Entry 3J1P (electron microscopy, 6.50 A resolution (low resolution: residue-level contacts below are approximate; hydrogen-bond / salt-bridge calls are withheld)); this record covers chains A and C of the 3 polymer chains in the assembly.

# Chain A (and C)
Protein: Major capsid protein VP60
Source organism: Rabbit hemorrhagic disease virus
Notes: chain C of this document is another copy of the same molecule, construct and numbering; everything in this record applies to it too
UniProt: F5BXG7 (F5BXG7_RHDV); residues 1-579 here correspond to UniProt positions 1766-2344 (UniProt number = residue number + 1765)
Amino-acid sequence (579 residues; numbered 1 to 579; the number before each row is that of its first residue):
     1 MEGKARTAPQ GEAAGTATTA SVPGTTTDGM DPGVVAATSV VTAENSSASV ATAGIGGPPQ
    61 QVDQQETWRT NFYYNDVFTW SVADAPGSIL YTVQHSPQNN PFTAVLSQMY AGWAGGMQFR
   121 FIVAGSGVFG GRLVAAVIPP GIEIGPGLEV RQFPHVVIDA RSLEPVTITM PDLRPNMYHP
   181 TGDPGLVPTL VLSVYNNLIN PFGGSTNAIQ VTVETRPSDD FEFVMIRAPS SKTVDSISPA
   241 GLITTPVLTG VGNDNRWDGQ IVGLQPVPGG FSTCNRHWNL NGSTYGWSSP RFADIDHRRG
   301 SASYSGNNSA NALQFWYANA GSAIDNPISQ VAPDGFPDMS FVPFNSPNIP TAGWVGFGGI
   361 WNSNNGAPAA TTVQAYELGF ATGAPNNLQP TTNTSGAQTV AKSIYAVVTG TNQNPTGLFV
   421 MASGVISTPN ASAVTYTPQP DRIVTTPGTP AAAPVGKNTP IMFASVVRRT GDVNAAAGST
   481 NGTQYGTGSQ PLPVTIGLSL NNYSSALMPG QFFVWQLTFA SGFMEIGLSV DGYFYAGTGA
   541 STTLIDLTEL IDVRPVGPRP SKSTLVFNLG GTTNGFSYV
Disordered / not traced: 1-44, 570-579

# Chain A / chain C interface
Contacting residue pairs - 30 pairs, chain A then chain C:
  Ile55(A) with Asn176(C)
  Gly56(A) with Asn176(C)
  Pro58(A) with Ser49(C); Thr52(C); Asn176(C)
  Pro59(A) with Ser46(C); Ser49(C); Asp172(C); Leu173(C); Pro175(C)
  Gln60(A) with Ser49(C)
  Gln61(A) with Ser46(C); Ser47(C); Ala48(C); Ser49(C)
  Ala111(A) with Pro139(C); Ile142(C)
  Asn176(A) with Asn176(C)
  Met177(A) with Arg174(C); Met177(C)
  Tyr178(A) with Pro140(C); Leu173(C); Arg174(C)
  Met225(A) with Pro139(C); Leu173(C)
  Ile226(A) with Gln152(C); Phe153(C)
  Arg227(A) with Gln152(C); Phe153(C)
  Ala228(A) with Gln152(C)
Other interface residues (no listed pair), chain C (18 interface residues in all): Ala53, Ile55

# In short
Chain A and chain C form an interface of 14 and 18 residues respectively.
Chain A and chain C are both Major capsid protein VP60 (Rabbit hemorrhagic disease virus); the structure,
Atomic model of rabbit hemorrhagic disease virus, was determined by electron microscopy (same publication as
4EGT and 4EJR).
